7XKR - chains F and G of the 8 polymer chains in the assembly; structure by electron microscopy, 2.60 A resolution.

# Chain F
Molecule: ATP synthase subunit beta
From: Bacillus sp. PS3
Notes: EC 7.1.2.2
UniProt: A0A0M4U1P9 (A0A0M4U1P9_BACP3); numbering as in UniProt (aligned over 1-473)
Amino-acid sequence (484 residues; numbered -10 to 473; the number before each row is that of its first residue; numbers below 1 keep their minus sign (Met-10 is residue -10)):
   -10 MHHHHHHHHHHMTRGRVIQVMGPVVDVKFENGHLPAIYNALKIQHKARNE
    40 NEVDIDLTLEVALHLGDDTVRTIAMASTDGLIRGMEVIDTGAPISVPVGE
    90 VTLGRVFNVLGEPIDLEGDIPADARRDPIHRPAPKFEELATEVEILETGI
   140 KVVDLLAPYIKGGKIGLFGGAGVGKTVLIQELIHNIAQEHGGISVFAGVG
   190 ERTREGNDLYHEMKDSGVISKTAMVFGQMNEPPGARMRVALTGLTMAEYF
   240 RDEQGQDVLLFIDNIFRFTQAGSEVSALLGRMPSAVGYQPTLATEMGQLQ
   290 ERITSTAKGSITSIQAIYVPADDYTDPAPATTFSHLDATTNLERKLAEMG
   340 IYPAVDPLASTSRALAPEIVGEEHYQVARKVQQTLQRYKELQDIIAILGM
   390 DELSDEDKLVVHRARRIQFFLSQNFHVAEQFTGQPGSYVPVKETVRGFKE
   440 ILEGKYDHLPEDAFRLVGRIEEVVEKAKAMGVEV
Disordered / not traced: -10 to 0, 472-473
Differences from the reference sequence: initiating methionine (-10); expression tag (-9 to 0)
Ion coordination: Mg2+: Thr165 (together with ADP)
Small-molecule neighbours: ADP (adenosine-5'-diphosphate): Gly159, Ala160, Gly161, Val162, Gly163, Lys164, Thr165, Val166, Arg191, Tyr341, Phe414, Ala417, Phe420

# Chain G
Molecule: ATP synthase gamma chain
From: Bacillus sp. PS3
UniProt: A0A0M4TPJ7 (A0A0M4TPJ7_BACP3); residues 1-285 here = UniProt positions 1-285
Amino-acid sequence (285 residues; numbered 1 to 285; the number before each row is that of its first residue):
     1 MASLRDIKTRINATKKTSQITKAMEMVSTSKLNRAEQNAKSFVPYMEKIQ
    51 EVVANVALGAGGASHPMLVSRPVKKTGYLVITSDRGLAGAYNSNVLRLVY
   101 QTIQKRHASPDEYAIIVIGRVGLSFFRKRNMPVILDITRLPDQPSFADIK
   151 EIARKTVGLFADGTFDELYMYYNHYVSAIQQEVTERKLLPLTDLAENKQR
   201 TVYEFEPSQEEILDVLLPQYAESLIYGALLDAKASEHAARMTAMKNATDN
   251 ANELIRTLTLSYNRARQAAITQEITEIVAGANALQ
Disordered / not traced: 1, 285

# How chain F and chain G interact
Pairs across the interface (8; chain F residue first):
  Asp382(F) - Arg10(G)  salt bridge
  Ala385(F) - Asn250(G)
  Ile386(F) - Ala247(G)
  Ile386(F) - Asn250(G)  hydrogen bond (backbone-side chain)
  Asp390(F) - Gly89(G)
  Asp390(F) - Ala90(G)
  Glu391(F) - Leu87(G)  hydrogen bond (side chain-backbone)
  Asp394(F) - Lys128(G)  salt bridge
Also at the interface, not in a pair above, chain F (8 interface residues in all): Met271, Leu387
Also at the interface, not in a pair above, chain G (11 interface residues in all): Thr17, Gly86, Ala88, Ala283

# Summary
The interface between chain F and chain G involves 8 residues on one side and 11 on the other; the contacts
include 2 hydrogen bonds and 2 salt bridges. Among the polar pairs are Asp382(F)-Arg10(G), Asp394(F)-Lys128(G)
and Ile386(F)-Asn250(G). Bound to chain F: ADP.
Here chain F is ATP synthase subunit beta and chain G is ATP synthase gamma chain, both from Bacillus sp. PS3.
Entry 7XKR (F1 domain of FoF1-ATPase with the up form of epsilon subunit from Bacillus PS3) was determined by
electron microscopy together with 7XKH, 7XKO, 7XKP and 7XKQ from the same study.
